Entry 5X6H (X-ray diffraction, 3.10 A resolution); this record covers chains B and E.

# Chain B
Name: Mothers against decapentaplegic homolog 5
Source organism: Mus musculus
Notes: fragment: MH1 domain
UniProt: P97454 (SMAD5_MOUSE); residue numbers follow UniProt; this construct covers 1-143
Chain sequence (150 residues; row label = number of the first residue in the row):
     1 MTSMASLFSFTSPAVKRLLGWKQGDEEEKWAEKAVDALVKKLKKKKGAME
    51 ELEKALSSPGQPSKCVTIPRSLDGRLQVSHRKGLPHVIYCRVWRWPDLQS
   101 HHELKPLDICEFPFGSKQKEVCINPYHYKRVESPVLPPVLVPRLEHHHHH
Unresolved in the structure: 1-11, 20-26, 134-150
Differences from the reference sequence: expression tag (144-150)
Metal / ion sites: Zn2+: Cys-65, Cys-110, Cys-122, His-127
Swiss-Prot annotation at these positions:
  - binding site (Zn(2+)): Cys-65, Cys-110, Cys-122, His-127
  - modified residue: Thr-2 (N-acetylthreonine)
  - mutagenesis: His-80 (H80A: Exhibits impaired binding affinity to GC-BRE DNA sequence)
What the authors report for this chain:
  - binding site for the 14-nt DNA strand (chain E): Leu-72, Arg-75, Gln-77, Ser-79, His-80, Lys-82, His-101, His-102
  - contacts within the chain: Asp-73/Arg-75 (hydrogen bond), Gln-77/Lys-82
  - self-association interface (contacts with another copy of this molecule); pairs are residue here / residue on that copy: His-80/His-80
  - mutagenesis - H80A: decreased binding to the 14-nt DNA strand (chain E)
  - mutagenesis - H80A: unchanged binding to palindromic SBE DNA

# Chain E
Molecule: 14-nt DNA strand
Sequence (14 nucleotides; numbered 1 to 14; the number before each row is that of its first residue):
     1 GTATGGCGCCATAC

# Chain B / chain E interface
Residue-residue contacts (13):
  Ser-71(B) / DG8(E)  phosphate contact
  Leu-72(B) / DG8(E)  hydrogen bond to the phosphate
  Leu-72(B) / DC9(E)  phosphate contact
  Asp-73(B) / DG8(E)  phosphate contact
  Asp-73(B) / DC9(E)  hydrogen bond to the base
  Arg-75(B) / DC9(E)  base contact
  Leu-76(B) / DC7(E)  phosphate contact
  Gln-77(B) / DG6(E)  phosphate contact
  Gln-77(B) / DC7(E)  hydrogen bond to the phosphate
  Ser-79(B) / DG6(E)  hydrogen bond to the phosphate
  His-80(B) / DG5(E)  salt bridge to the phosphate
  His-80(B) / DG6(E)  hydrogen bond to the phosphate
  Lys-82(B) / DG8(E)  hydrogen bond to the base
Interface residues without a listed pair, chain B (10 interface residues in all): Val-78
Interface residues without a listed pair, chain E (6 interface residues in all): DC10

# In short
The interface between chain B and chain E involves 10 residues on one side and 6 on the other, with 6 hydrogen
bonds and 1 salt bridge. Among the polar pairs are Asp-73(B)/DC9(E), Lys-82(B)/DG8(E) and Leu-72(B)/DG8(E).
The paper reports a binding site for the 14-nt DNA strand (chain E) at Leu-72(B), Arg-75(B) and Gln-77(B)
among others; H80A of chain B reduces binding to the 14-nt DNA strand (chain E).
Here chain B is Mothers against decapentaplegic homolog 5 (Mus musculus) and chain E is a 14-nt DNA strand.
Entry 5X6H (Crystal Structure of SMAD5-MH1/GC-BRE DNA complex) was determined by X-ray diffraction together
with 5X6G and 5X6M from the same study.
